PDB entry 8J1V | electron microscopy, 3.01 A resolution | chains H and K of the 9 polymer chains in the assembly

== Chain H ==
Protein: 8-9D heavy chain
Source organism: Homo sapiens
Amino-acid sequence (115 residues; numbered 3 to 117; the number before each row is that of its first residue):
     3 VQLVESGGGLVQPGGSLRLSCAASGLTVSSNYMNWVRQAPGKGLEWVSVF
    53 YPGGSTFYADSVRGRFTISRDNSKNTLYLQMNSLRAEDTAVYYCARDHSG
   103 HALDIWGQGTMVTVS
Disulfides: Cys-23/Cys-96

== Chain K ==
Protein: 8-9D light chain
Source organism: Homo sapiens
Amino-acid sequence (108 residues; row label = number of the first residue in the row):
     1 DIQMTQSPSFLSASVGDRVTITCRASQGISSYLAWYQQKPGKAPKLLIYA
    51 ASTLQSGVPSRFSGSGSGTEFTLTISSLQPEDFATYYCQHLNSYPSMYTF
   101 GQGTKVDI
Disulfides: Cys-23/Cys-88

== Interface between chain H and chain K ==
Contacting residue pairs (32; chain H residue first):
  Asn-36(H) / Tyr-98(K)
  Gln-40(H) / Gln-38(K)  hydrogen bond
  Leu-46(H) / Gln-38(K)
  Leu-46(H) / Tyr-87(K)  hydrophobic
  Leu-46(H) / Phe-100(K)
  Trp-48(H) / Ser-96(K)
  Trp-48(H) / Met-97(K)  hydrophobic
  Trp-48(H) / Tyr-98(K)
  Val-51(H) / Met-97(K)  hydrophobic
  Tyr-53(H) / Met-97(K)
  Phe-59(H) / Tyr-94(K)  hydrophobic
  Phe-59(H) / Met-97(K)  hydrophobic
  Asp-62(H) / Pro-95(K)
  Tyr-95(H) / Ala-43(K)  hydrophobic
  Asp-99(H) / Tyr-98(K)  hydrogen bond
  Ser-101(H) / Tyr-49(K)
  Gly-102(H) / Leu-91(K)
  His-103(H) / Tyr-32(K)
  His-103(H) / Tyr-49(K)
  His-103(H) / Ala-50(K)
  His-103(H) / Gln-89(K)
  Ala-104(H) / Tyr-36(K)
  Ala-104(H) / Leu-46(K)  hydrophobic
  Ala-104(H) / Tyr-49(K)  hydrophobic
  Ala-104(H) / Gln-89(K)
  Leu-105(H) / Tyr-36(K)  hydrogen bond (backbone-side chain)
  Leu-105(H) / Leu-46(K)
  Leu-105(H) / Gln-89(K)
  Asp-106(H) / Leu-46(K)
  Asp-106(H) / Gln-55(K)  hydrogen bond
  Trp-108(H) / Pro-44(K)
  Gly-109(H) / Ala-43(K)
Other interface residues (no listed pair), chain H (23 interface residues in all): Lys-44, Gly-45, Tyr-60, His-100, Gln-110
Other interface residues (no listed pair), chain K (19 interface residues in all): Ala-34

== In short ==
23 residues of chain H face 19 of chain K across their interface, with 4 hydrogen bonds. Polar contacts
include Gln-40(H)/Gln-38(K), Asp-99(H)/Tyr-98(K) and Leu-105(H)/Tyr-36(K).
Chain H is 8-9D heavy chain and chain K is 8-9D light chain, both from Homo sapiens; the structure, Cryo-EM
structure of SARS-CoV2 Omicron BA.5 spike in complex with 8-9D Fabs, was determined by electron microscopy
(same publication as 8J1T).
